Entry 6RIP (electron microscopy, 3.40 A resolution); this record covers chains N and D of the 8 polymer chains in the assembly.

# Chain N
Molecule: Non-template DNA
Sequence (39 nucleotides; each row starts with the number of its first residue):
     1 GCACATCACC CATTCAGAAG CTAAGGCATG GCTAGCTGC
Disordered / not traced: 1-7, 16-23

# Chain D
Molecule: DNA-directed RNA polymerase subunit beta'
Source organism: Escherichia coli (strain K12)
Notes: EC 2.7.7.6
UniProtKB: P0A8T7 (RPOC_ECOLI); residues 1-1407 here = UniProt positions 1-1407
Chain sequence (1407 residues; numbered 1 to 1407; the number before each row is that of its first residue):
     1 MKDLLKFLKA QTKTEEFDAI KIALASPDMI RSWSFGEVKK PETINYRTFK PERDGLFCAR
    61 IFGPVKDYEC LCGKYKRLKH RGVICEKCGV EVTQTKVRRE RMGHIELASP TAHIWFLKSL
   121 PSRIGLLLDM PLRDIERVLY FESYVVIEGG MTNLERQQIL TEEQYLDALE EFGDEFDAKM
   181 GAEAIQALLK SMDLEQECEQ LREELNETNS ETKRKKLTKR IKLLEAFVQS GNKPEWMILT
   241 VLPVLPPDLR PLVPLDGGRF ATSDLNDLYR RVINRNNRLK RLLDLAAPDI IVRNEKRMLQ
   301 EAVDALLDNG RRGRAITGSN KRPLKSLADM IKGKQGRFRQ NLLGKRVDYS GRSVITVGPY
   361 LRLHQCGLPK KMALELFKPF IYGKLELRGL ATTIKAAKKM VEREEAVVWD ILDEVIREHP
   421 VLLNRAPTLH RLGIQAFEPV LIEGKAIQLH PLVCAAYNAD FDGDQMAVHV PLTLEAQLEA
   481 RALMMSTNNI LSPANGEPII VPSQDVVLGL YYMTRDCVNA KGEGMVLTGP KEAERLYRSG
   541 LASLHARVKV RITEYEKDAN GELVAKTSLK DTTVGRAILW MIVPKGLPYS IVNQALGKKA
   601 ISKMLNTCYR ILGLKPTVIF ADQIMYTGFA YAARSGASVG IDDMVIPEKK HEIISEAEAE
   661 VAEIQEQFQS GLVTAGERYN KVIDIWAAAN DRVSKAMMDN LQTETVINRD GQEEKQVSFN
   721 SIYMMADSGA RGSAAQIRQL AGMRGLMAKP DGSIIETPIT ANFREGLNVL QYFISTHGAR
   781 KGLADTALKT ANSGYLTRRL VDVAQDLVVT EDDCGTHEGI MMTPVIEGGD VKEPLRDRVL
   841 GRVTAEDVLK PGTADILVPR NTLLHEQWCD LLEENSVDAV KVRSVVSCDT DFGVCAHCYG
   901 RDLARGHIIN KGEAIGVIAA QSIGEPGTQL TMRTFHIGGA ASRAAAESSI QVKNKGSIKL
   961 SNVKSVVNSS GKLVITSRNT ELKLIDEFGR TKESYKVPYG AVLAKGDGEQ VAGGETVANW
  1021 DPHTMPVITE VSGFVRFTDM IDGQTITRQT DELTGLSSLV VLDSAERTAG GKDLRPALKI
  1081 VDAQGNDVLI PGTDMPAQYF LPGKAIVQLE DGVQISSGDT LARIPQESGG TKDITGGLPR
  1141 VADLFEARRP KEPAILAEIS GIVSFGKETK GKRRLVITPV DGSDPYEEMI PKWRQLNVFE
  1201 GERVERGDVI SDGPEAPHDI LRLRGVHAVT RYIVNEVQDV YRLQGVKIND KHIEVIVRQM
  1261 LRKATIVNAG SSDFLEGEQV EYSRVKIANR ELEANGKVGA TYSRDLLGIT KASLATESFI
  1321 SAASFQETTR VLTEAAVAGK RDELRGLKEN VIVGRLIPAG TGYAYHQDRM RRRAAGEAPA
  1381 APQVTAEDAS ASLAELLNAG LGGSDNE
Disordered / not traced: 1-15, 936-947, 1125-1134, 1374-1407
Metal / ion sites: Zn2+ site 1: Cys70, Cys72, Cys85, Cys88; Mg2+: Asp460, Asp462, Asp464 (shared with 2 residues of chain R); Zn2+ site 2: Cys814, Cys888, Cys895, Cys898
UniProt features mapped onto this chain:
  - binding site (Zn(2+)): Cys70, Cys72, Cys85, Cys88, Cys814, Cys888, Cys895, Cys898
  - binding site (Mg(2+)): Asp460, Asp462, Asp464
  - modified residue: Lys983 (N6-acetyllysine)
From the paper describing this entry:
  - Mg2+ coordination: Asp460, Asp462, Asp464
  - binding site for the 14-nt RNA strand: Gln929

# Chain N / chain D interface
Residue-residue contacts (12):
  DC11(N) with Tyr46(D), sugar contact; Arg47(D), salt bridge to the phosphate
  DA12(N) with Tyr46(D), phosphate contact
  DT29(N) with Arg1148(D), sugar contact
  DC32(N) with Lys219(D), salt bridge to the phosphate
  DT33(N) with Arg133(D), hydrogen bond to the phosphate
  DA34(N) with Arg133(D), salt bridge to the phosphate
  DT37(N) with Lys1170(D), phosphate contact
  DG38(N) with Thr1169(D), hydrogen bond to the phosphate; Lys1170(D), phosphate contact
  DC39(N) with Thr1169(D), phosphate contact; Met1189(D), phosphate contact
Other interface residues (no listed pair), chain N (11 interface residues in all): DC15, DG30
Other interface residues (no listed pair), chain D (10 interface residues in all): Arg270, Arg1174

# Overview
11 residues of chain N face 10 of chain D across their interface; the contacts include 2 hydrogen bonds and 3
salt bridges. Polar pairs include DT33(N)-Arg133(D), DG38(N)-Thr1169(D) and DC11(N)-Arg47(D). The paper
reports a binding site for the 14-nt RNA strand at Gln929(D); Mg2+ coordination by Asp460(D), Asp462(D) and
Asp464(D).
Here chain N is Non-template DNA and chain D is DNA-directed RNA polymerase subunit beta' (Escherichia coli
(strain K12)). Entry 6RIP (Cryo-EM structure of E. coli RNA polymerase backtracked elongation complex in
swiveled state) was determined by electron microscopy, deposited together with 6RH3, 6RI7, 6RI9 and 6RIN.
